PDB entry 9E14 | electron microscopy, 5.00 A resolution (low resolution: residue-level contacts below are approximate; hydrogen-bond / salt-bridge calls are withheld) | chains A and E of the 14 polymer chains in the assembly

# Chain A
Name: Cytoplasmic dynein 1 heavy chain 1
Organism: Homo sapiens
UniProtKB: Q14204 (DYHC1_HUMAN); residues 1-4646 here = UniProt positions 1-4646
Amino-acid sequence (4646 residues; row label = number of the first residue in the row):
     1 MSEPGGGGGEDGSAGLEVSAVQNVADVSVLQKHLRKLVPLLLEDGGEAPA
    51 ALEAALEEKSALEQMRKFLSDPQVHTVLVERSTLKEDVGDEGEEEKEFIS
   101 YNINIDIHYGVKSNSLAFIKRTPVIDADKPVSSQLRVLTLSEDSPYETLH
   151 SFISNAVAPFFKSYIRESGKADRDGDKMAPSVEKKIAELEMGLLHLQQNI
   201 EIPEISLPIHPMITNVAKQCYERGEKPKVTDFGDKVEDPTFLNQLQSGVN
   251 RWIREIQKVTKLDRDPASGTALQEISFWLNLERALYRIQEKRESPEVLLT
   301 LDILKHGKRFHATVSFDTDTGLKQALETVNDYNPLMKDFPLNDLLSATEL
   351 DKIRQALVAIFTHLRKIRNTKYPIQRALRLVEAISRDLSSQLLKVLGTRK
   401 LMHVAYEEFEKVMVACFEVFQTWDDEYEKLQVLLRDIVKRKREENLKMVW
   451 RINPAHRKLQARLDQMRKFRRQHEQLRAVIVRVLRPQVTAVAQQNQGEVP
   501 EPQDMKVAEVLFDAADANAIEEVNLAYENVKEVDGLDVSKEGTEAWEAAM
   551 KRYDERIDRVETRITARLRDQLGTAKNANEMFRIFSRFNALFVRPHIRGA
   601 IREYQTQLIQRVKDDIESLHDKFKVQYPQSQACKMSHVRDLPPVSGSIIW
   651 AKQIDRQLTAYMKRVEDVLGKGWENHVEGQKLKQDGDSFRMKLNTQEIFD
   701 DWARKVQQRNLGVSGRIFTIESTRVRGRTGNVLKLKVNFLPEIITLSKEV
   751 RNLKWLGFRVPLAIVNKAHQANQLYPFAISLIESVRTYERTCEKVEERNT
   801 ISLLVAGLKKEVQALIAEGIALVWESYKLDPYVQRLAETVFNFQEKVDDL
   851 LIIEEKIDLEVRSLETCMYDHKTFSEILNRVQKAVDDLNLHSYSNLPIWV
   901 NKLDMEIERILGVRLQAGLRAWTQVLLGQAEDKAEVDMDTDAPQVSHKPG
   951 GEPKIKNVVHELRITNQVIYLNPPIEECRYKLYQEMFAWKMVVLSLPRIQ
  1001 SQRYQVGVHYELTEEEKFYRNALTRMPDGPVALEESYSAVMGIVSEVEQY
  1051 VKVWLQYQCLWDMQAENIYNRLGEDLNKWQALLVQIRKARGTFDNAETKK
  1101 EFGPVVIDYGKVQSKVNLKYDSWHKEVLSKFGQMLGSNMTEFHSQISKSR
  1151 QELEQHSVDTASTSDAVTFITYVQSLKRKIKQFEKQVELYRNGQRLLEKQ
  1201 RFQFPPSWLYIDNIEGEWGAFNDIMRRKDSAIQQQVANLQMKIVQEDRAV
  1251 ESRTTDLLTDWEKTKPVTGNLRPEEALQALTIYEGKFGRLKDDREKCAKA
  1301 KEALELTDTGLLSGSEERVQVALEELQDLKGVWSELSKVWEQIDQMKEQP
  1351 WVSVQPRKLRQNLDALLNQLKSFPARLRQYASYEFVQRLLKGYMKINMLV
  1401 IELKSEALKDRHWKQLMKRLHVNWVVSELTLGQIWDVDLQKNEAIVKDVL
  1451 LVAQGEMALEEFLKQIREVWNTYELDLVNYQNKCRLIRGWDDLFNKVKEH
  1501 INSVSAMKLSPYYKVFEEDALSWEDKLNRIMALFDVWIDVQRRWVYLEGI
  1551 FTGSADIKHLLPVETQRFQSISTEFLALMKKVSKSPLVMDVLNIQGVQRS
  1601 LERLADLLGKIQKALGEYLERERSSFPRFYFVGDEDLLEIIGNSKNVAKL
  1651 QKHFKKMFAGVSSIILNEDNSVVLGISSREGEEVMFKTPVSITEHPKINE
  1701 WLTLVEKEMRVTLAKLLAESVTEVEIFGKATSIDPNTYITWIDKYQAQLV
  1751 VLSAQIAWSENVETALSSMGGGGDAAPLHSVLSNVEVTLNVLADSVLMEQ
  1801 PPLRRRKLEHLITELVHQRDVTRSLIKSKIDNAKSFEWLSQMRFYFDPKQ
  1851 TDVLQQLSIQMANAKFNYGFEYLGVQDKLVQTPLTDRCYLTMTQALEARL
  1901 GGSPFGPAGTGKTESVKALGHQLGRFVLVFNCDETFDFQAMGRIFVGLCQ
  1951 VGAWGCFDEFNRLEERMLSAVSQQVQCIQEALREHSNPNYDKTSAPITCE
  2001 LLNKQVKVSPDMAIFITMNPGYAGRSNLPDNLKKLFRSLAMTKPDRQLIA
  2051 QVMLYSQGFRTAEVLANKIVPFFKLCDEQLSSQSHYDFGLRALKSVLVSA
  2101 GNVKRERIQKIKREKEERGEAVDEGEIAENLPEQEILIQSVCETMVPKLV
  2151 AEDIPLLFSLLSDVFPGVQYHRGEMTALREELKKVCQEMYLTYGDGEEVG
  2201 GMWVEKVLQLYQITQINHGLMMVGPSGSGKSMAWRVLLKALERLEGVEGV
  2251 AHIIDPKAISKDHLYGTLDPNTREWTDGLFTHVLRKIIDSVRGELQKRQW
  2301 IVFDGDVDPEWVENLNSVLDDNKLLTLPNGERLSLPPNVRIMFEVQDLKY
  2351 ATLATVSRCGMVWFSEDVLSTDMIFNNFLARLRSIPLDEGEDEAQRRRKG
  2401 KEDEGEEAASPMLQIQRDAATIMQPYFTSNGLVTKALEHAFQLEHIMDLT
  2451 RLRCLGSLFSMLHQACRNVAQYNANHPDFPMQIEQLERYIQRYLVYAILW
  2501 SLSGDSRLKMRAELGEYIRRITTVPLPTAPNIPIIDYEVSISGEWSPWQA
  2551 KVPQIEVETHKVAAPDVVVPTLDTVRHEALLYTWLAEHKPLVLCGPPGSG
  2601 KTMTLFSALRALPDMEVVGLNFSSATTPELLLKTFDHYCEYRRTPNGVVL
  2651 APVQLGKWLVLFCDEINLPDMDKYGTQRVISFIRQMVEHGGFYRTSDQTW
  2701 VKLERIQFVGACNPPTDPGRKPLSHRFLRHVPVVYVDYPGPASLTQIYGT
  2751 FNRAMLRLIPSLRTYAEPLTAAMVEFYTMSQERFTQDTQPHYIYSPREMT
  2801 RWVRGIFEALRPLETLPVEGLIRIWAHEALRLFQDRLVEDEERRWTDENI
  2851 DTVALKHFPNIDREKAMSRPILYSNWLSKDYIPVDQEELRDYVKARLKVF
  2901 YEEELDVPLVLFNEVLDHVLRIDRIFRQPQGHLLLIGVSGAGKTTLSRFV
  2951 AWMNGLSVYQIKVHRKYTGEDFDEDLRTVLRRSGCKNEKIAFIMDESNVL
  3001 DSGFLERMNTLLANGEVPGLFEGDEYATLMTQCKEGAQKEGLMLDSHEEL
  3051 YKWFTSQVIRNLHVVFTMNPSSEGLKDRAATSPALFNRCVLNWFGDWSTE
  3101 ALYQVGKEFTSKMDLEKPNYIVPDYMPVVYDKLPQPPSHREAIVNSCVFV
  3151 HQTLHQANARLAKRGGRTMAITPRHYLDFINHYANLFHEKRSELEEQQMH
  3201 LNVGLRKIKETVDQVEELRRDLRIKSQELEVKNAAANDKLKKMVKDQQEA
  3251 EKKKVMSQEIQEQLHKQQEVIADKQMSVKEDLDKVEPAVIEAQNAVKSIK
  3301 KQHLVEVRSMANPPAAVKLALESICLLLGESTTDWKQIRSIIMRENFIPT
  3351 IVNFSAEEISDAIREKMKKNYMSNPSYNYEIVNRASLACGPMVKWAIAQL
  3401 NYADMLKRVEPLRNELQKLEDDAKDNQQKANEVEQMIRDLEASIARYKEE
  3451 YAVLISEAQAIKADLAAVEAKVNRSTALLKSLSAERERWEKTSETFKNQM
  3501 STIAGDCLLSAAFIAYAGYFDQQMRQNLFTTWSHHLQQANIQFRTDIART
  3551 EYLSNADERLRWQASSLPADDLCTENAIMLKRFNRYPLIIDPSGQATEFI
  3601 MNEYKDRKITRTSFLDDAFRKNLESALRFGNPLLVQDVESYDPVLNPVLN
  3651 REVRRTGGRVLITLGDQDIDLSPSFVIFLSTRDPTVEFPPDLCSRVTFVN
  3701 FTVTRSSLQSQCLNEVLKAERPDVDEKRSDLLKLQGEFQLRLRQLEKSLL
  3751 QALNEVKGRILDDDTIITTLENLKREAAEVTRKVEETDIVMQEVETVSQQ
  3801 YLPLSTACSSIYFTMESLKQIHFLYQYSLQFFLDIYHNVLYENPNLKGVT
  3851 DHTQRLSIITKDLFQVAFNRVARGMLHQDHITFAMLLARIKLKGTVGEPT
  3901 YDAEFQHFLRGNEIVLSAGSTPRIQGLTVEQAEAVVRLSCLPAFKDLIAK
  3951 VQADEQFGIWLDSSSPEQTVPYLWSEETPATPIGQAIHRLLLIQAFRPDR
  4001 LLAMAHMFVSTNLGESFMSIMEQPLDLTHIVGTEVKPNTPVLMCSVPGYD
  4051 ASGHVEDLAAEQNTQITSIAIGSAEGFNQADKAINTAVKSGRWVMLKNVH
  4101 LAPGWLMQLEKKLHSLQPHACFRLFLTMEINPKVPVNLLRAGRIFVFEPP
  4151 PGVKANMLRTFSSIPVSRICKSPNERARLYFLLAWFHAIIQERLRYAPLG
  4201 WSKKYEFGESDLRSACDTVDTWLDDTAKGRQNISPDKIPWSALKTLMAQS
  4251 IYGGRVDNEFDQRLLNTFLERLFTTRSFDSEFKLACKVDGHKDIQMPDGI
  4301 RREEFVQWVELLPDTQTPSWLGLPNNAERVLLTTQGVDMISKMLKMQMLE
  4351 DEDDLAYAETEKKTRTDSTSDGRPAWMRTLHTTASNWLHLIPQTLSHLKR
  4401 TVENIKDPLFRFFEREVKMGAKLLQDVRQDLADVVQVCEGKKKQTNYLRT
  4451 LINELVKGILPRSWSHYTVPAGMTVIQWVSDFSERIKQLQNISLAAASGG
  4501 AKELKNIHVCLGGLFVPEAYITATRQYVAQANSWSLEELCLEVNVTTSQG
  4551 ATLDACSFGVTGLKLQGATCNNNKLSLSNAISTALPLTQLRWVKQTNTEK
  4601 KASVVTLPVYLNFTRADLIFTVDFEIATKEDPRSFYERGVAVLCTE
Not modelled in the structure: 1-19, 489-511, 931-945, 2390-2409, 4348-4373, 4646
Bound ions: Mg2+ site 1: Thr-1913 (together with ADP); Mg2+ site 2: Ser-2231, Glu-2344 (together with ATP)
Residues lining bound ligands:
  - ADP (adenosine-5'-diphosphate), molecule 1: Leu-1879, Val-1880, Thr-1882, Thr-1885, Ala-1908, Gly-1909, Thr-1910, Gly-1911, Lys-1912, Thr-1913, Glu-1914, Ile-2049, Leu-2090, Arg-2091, Lys-2094, Asp-2320, Asp-2321, Arg-2358
  - ADP, molecule 2: Val-2567, Val-2568, Val-2569, Thr-2571, Thr-2574, Pro-2596, Pro-2597, Gly-2598, Ser-2599, Gly-2600, Lys-2601, Thr-2602, Met-2603, Pro-2739, Ile-2747, Tyr-2748, Phe-2751, Pro-2796, Arg-2797, Thr-2800
  - ADP, molecule 3: Val-2907, Pro-2908, Leu-2909, Val-2910, Phe-2912, Val-2915, Val-2938, Ser-2939, Gly-2940, Ala-2941, Gly-2942, Lys-2943, Thr-2944, Thr-2945, Trp-3097, Arg-3174, Leu-3177, Asn-3650
  - ATP (adenosine-5'-triphosphate): Leu-2191, Thr-2192, Trp-2203, Pro-2225, Ser-2226, Gly-2227, Ser-2228, Gly-2229, Lys-2230, Ser-2231, Met-2232, Glu-2344, Leu-2369, Met-2373, Ile-2374, Asn-2377, Leu-2452, Arg-2684, Glu-2688, Arg-2726, Arg-2729
Curated features (UniProtKB/Swiss-Prot):
  - binding site (ATP): Gly-1906 to Thr-1913, Gly-2224 to Ser-2231, Gly-2595 to Thr-2602, Gly-2937 to Thr-2944
  - modified residue: Ser-2 (N-acetylserine), Ser-70 (Phosphoserine), Lys-1125 (N6-acetyllysine), Ser-1230 (Phosphoserine), Lys-3480 (N6-acetyllysine), Ser-4162 (Phosphoserine), Lys-4283 (N6-acetyllysine), Thr-4366 (Phosphothreonine), Ser-4368 (Phosphoserine)
  - natural variant: Glu-94 (E94K: Found in a patient with spinal muscular atrophy; uncertain significance), Lys-129 (K129I: In CDCBM13), Arg-264 (R264L: In SMALED1), His-306 (H306R: In CMT2O and SMALED1), Ile-584 (I584L: In SMALED1), Arg-598 (R598C: In CMT2O and SMALED1), Thr-659 to Met-662 (deletion: In CDCBM13), Lys-671 (K671E: In SMALED1), Pro-776 (P776L: In SMALED1), Tyr-970 (Y970C: In SMALED1), Gly-1132 (G1132E: In SMALED1), Gln-1194 (Q1194R: In CMT2O), 9 further natural variant entries in UniProt

# Chain E
Name: Cytoplasmic dynein 1 light intermediate chain 2
Organism: Homo sapiens
UniProtKB: O43237 (DC1L2_HUMAN); residues 1-492 here = UniProt positions 1-492
Amino-acid sequence (492 residues; each row starts with the number of its first residue):
     1 MAPVGVEKKLLLGPNGPAVAAAGDLTSEEEEGQSLWSSILSEVSTRARSK
    51 LPSGKNILVFGEDGSGKTTLMTKLQGAEHGKKGRGLEYLYLSVHDEDRDD
   101 HTRCNVWILDGDLYHKGLLKFAVSAESLPETLVIFVADMSRPWTVMESLQ
   151 KWASVLREHIDKMKIPPEKMRELERKFVKDFQDYMEPEEGCQGSPQRRGP
   201 LTSGSDEENVALPLGDNVLTHNLGIPVLVVCTKCDAVSVLEKEHDYRDEH
   251 LDFIQSHLRRFCLQYGAALIYTSVKEEKNLDLLYKYIVHKTYGFHFTTPA
   301 LVVEKDAVFIPAGWDNEKKIAILHENFTTVKPEDAYEDFIVKPPVRKLVH
   351 DKELAAEDEQVFLMKQQSLLAKQPATPTRASESPARGPSGSPRTQGRGGP
   401 ASVPSSSPGTSVKKPDPNIKNNAASEGVLASFFNSLLSKKTGSPGSPGAG
   451 GVQSTAKKSGQKTVLSNVQEELDRMTRKPDSMVTNSSTENEA
Not modelled in the structure: 1-36, 187-212, 374-492
Curated features (UniProtKB/Swiss-Prot):
  - binding site (ATP): Gly-61 to Thr-68
  - modified residue: Ser-194 (Phosphoserine), Ser-383 (Phosphoserine), Ser-391 (Phosphoserine), Arg-397 (Omega-N-methylarginine), Thr-441 (Phosphothreonine), Ser-443 (Phosphoserine), Ser-446 (Phosphoserine)

# Chain A / chain E interface
Contacting residue pairs - 85 pairs, chain A then chain E:
  Arg-716(A) / Leu-370(E)
  Arg-716(A) / Gln-373(E)
  Phe-718(A) / Leu-370(E)
  Ile-720(A) / Leu-363(E)
  Ile-720(A) / Gln-367(E)
  Ile-720(A) / Leu-370(E)
  Leu-733(A) / Gln-360(E)
  Leu-733(A) / Leu-363(E)
  Leu-733(A) / Gln-367(E)
  Lys-734(A) / Leu-363(E)
  Glu-796(A) / Glu-359(E)
  Leu-803(A) / Glu-353(E)
  Ala-806(A) / Leu-354(E)
  Ala-806(A) / Ala-356(E)
  Lys-809(A) / Ala-356(E)
  Lys-810(A) / Ala-355(E)
  Lys-810(A) / Ala-356(E)
  Lys-810(A) / Glu-357(E)
  Gln-813(A) / Phe-362(E)
  Ile-816(A) / Phe-362(E)
  Ala-817(A) / Phe-362(E)
  Ala-817(A) / Gln-366(E)
  Ile-820(A) / Gln-366(E)
  Ile-820(A) / Leu-369(E)
  Ile-820(A) / Leu-370(E)
  Ser-894(A) / Leu-354(E)
  Asn-895(A) / Glu-353(E)
  Asn-895(A) / Leu-354(E)
  Ile-898(A) / Glu-353(E)
  Pro-974(A) / Arg-103(E)
  Glu-976(A) / Tyr-88(E)
  Glu-976(A) / Tyr-90(E)
  Glu-976(A) / Arg-103(E)
  Glu-976(A) / Asn-105(E)
  Glu-977(A) / Tyr-90(E)
  Arg-979(A) / Tyr-88(E)
  Arg-979(A) / Trp-107(E)
  Tyr-980(A) / Tyr-88(E)
  Tyr-980(A) / Tyr-90(E)
  Tyr-983(A) / Tyr-88(E)
  Gln-984(A) / Lys-81(E)
  Phe-987(A) / Lys-81(E)
  Phe-987(A) / Gly-83(E)
  Phe-987(A) / Arg-84(E)
  Phe-987(A) / Leu-86(E)
  Phe-987(A) / Glu-87(E)
  Lys-990(A) / Arg-84(E)
  Leu-994(A) / Arg-84(E)
  Val-1008(A) / Lys-347(E)
  His-1009(A) / Arg-346(E)
  Tyr-1010(A) / Arg-346(E)
  Tyr-1010(A) / Lys-347(E)
  Arg-1020(A) / Gly-83(E)
  Arg-1020(A) / Arg-84(E)
  Leu-1023(A) / Tyr-114(E)
  Leu-1023(A) / His-115(E)
  Thr-1024(A) / Asp-112(E)
  Thr-1024(A) / Tyr-114(E)
  Met-1026(A) / Tyr-114(E)
  Gly-1029(A) / Tyr-114(E)
  Pro-1030(A) / Tyr-114(E)
  Glu-1034(A) / Gly-117(E)
  Glu-1034(A) / Leu-118(E)
  Glu-1034(A) / Phe-121(E)
  Tyr-1037(A) / Leu-86(E)
  Tyr-1037(A) / Phe-121(E)
  Ser-1038(A) / Phe-121(E)
  Met-1041(A) / Phe-121(E)
  Gln-1056(A) / Val-43(E)
  Gln-1056(A) / Ser-44(E)
  Cys-1059(A) / Val-43(E)
  Asp-1062(A) / Arg-48(E)
  Gln-1064(A) / Arg-46(E)
  Asn-1067(A) / Arg-46(E)
  Ile-1068(A) / Glu-42(E)
  Arg-1071(A) / Glu-42(E)
  Arg-1071(A) / Thr-45(E)
  Leu-1072(A) / Glu-42(E)
  Leu-1082(A) / Ser-38(E)
  Leu-1082(A) / Ile-39(E)
  Gln-1085(A) / Ser-37(E)
  Gln-1085(A) / Ser-38(E)
  Gln-1085(A) / Ile-39(E)
  Ile-1086(A) / Ile-39(E)
  Ala-1089(A) / Ile-39(E)
Interface residues without a listed pair, chain A (60 interface residues in all): Ser-722, Leu-735, Gly-807, Pro-897, Met-991, Gly-1007, Glu-1015, Met-1063
Interface residues without a listed pair, chain E (47 interface residues in all): Ser-41, Lys-82, Gly-85, Leu-348, Asp-351, Lys-352

# Overview
60 residues of chain A and 47 residues of chain E are in contact. Bound to chain A: 3 copies of ADP and ATP.
Ser-2231(A) and Glu-2344(A) coordinate Mg2+ site 2. From UniProt: 32 ATP-binding residues on chain A; 8
ATP-binding residues on chain E.
Chain A is Cytoplasmic dynein 1 heavy chain 1 and chain E is Cytoplasmic dynein 1 light intermediate chain 2,
both from Homo sapiens; the structure, Full-length human dynein-1 in phi-like comformation bound to a Lis1
dimer under Nde1-Lis1 condition, was determined by electron microscopy together with 9E0Z, 9E10, 9E11, 9E12
and 9E13 from the same study.
